Entry 8XZ3 (electron microscopy, 3.60 A resolution); this record covers chains A and K of the 34 polymer chains in the assembly.

Chain A:
Molecule: 23S rRNA
Organism: Mycolicibacterium smegmatis MC2 155
Sequence (3119 nucleotides; row label = number of the first residue in the row):
     2 AAGUGUUUAAGGGCGCAUGGUGGAUGCCUUGGCACUGGGAGCCGAUGAAG
    52 GACGUAGGAGGCUGCGAUAAGCCUCGGGGAGCUGUCAACCGAGCGUUGAU
   102 CCGAGGAUGUCCGAAUGGGGAAACCCGGCACGAGUGAUGUCGUGUCACCA
   152 GGCGCUGAAUAUAUAGGCGUCUGGGGGGAACGCGGGGAAGUGAAACAUCU
   202 CAGUACCCGUAGGAAGAGAAAACAAAAUGUGAUUCCGUGAGUAGUGGCGA
   252 GCGAAAGCGGAGGAUGGCUAAACCGUAUGCAUGUGAUACCGGGUAGGGGU
   302 UGUGUGUGCGGGGUUGUGGGACCUAUCUUUCCGGCUCUACCUGGCUGGAG
   352 GGCAGUGAGAAAAUGUUGUGGUUAGCGGAAAUGGCUUGGGAUGGCCUGCC
   402 GUAGACGGUGAGAGCCCGGUACGUGAAAACCCGACGUCUGUCUUGAUGGU
   452 GUUCCCGAGUAGCAGCGGGCCCGUGGAAUCUGCUGUGAAUCUGCCGGGAC
   502 CACCCGGUAAGCCUGAAUACUUCCCAGUGACCGAUAGCGGAUUAGUACCG
   552 UGAGGGAAUGGUGAAAAGUACCCCGGGAGGGGAGUGAAAGAGUACCUGAA
   602 ACCGUGCGCUUACAAUCCGUCAGAGCCCUCGACGUGUCGUGGGGUGAUGG
   652 CGUGCCUUUUGAAGAAUGAGCCUGCGAGUCAGGGACAUGUCGCGAGGUUA
   702 ACCCGGGUGGGGUAGCCGCAGCGAAAGCGAGUCUGAAUAGGGCGUAUCCA
   752 CACAAGAGUGUGUGGUGUAGUGGUGUGUUCUGGACCCGAAGCGGAGUGAU
   802 CUACCCAUGGCCAGGGUGAAGCGCGGGUAAGACCGCGUGGAGGCCCGAAC
   852 CCACUUAGGUUGAAGACUGAGGGGAUGAGCUGUGGGUAGGGGUGAAAGGC
   902 CAAUCAAACUCCGUGAUAGCUGGUUCUCCCCGAAAUGCAUUUAGGUGCAG
   952 CGUCGCAUGUUUCUUGCCGGAGGUAGAGCUACUGGAUGGCCGAUGGGCCC
  1002 CACAGGGUUACUGACGUCAGCCAAACUCCGAAUGCCGGUAAGUCCAAGAG
  1052 UGCGGCAGUGAGACGGCGGGGGAUAAGCUCCGUGCGUCGAGAGGGAAACA
  1102 GCCCAGAUCGCCGGCUAAGGCCCCUAAGCGUGUGCUAAGUGGAAAAGGAU
  1152 GUGCAGUCGCGAAGACAACCAGGAGGUUGGCUUAGAAGCAGCCACCCUUG
  1202 AAAGAGUGCGUAAUAGCUCACUGGUCAAGUGAUUGUGCGCCGAUAAUGUA
  1252 GCGGGGCUCAAGCACACCGCCGAAGCCGCGGCAGCCAACGUGUUGGCUGG
  1302 GUAGGGGAGCGUCCUGCAUCCGGUGAAGCCGCCGAGUGAUCGAGUGGUGG
  1352 AGGGUGUGGGAGUGAGAAUGCAGGCAUGAGUAGCGAUUAGGCAAGUGAGA
  1402 ACCUUGCCCGCCGAAAGACCAAGGGUUCCUGGGCCAGGCCAGUCCGCCCA
  1452 GGGUGAGUCGGGACCUAAGGCGAGGCCGACAGGCGUAGUCGAUGGACAAC
  1502 GGGUUGAUAUUCCCGUACCCGUGUAUGUGCGUCCAUGAUGAAUCAGCGGU
  1552 ACUAACCAUCCAAAACCACCGUGACCGCACCUUUCGGGGUGUGGCGUUGG
  1602 UGGGGCUGCAUGGGACCUUCGUUGGUAGUAGUCAAGCGAUGGGGUGACGC
  1652 AGGAAGGUAGCCGUACCGGUCAGUGGUAAUACCGGGGUAAGCCUGUAGGG
  1702 AGUCAGAUAGGUAAAUCCGUCUGGCAUAUAUCCUGAGAGGUGAUGCAUAG
  1752 CCGAGUGAGGCGAAUUCGGUGAUCCUAUGCUGCCGAGAAAAGCCUCUAGC
  1802 GAGGACAUACACGGCCCGUACCCCAAACCAACACAGGUGGUCAGGUAGAG
  1852 AAUACUAAGGCGUACGAGUGAACUAUGGUUAAGGAACUCGGCAAAAUGCC
  1902 CCCGUAACUUCGGGAGAAGGGGGACCCACAUGGCGUGUAAGCCUUUACGG
  1952 CCCAAGCGUGAGUGGGUGGCACAAACCAGUGAGAAGCGACUGUUUACUAA
  2002 AAACACAGGUCCGUGCGAAGUCGCAAGACGAUGUAUACGGACUGACGCCU
  2052 GCCCGGUGCUGGAAGGUUAAGAGGACCCGUUAACUCCCUUUGGGGGUGAA
  2102 GCGGAGAAUUUAAGCCCCAGUAAACGGCGGUGGUAACUAUAACCAUCCUA
  2152 AGGUAGCGAAAUUCCUUGUCGGGUAAGUUCCGACCUGCACGAAUGGCGUA
  2202 ACGACUUCUCAACUGUCUCAACCAUAGACUCGGCGAAAUUGCACUACGAG
  2252 UAAAGAUGCUCGUUACGCGCGGCAGGACGAAAAGACCCCGGGACCUUCAC
  2302 UACAACUUGGUAUUGGUGCUCGAUACGGUUUGUGUAGGAUAGGUGGGAGA
  2352 CUGUGAAGCUCACACGCCAGUGUGGGUGGAGUCGUUGUUGAAAUACCACU
  2402 CUGAUCGUAUUGGGCCUCUAACCUCGGACCGUAUAUCCGGUUCAGGGACA
  2452 GUGCCUGGUGGGUAGUUUAACUGGGGCGGUUGCCUCCUAAAAUGUAACGG
  2502 AGGCGCCCAAAGGUUCCCUCAACCUGGACGGCAAUCAGGUGUUGAGUGUA
  2552 AGUGCACAAGGGAGCUUGACUGCGAGACGGACAUGUCGAGCAGGGACGAA
  2602 AGUCGGGACUAGUGAUCCGGCACCUCUGAGUGGAAGGGGUGUCGCUCAAC
  2652 GGAUAAAAGGUACCCCGGGGAUAACAGGCUGAUCUUCCCCAAGAGUCCAU
  2702 AUCGACGGGAUGGUUUGGCACCUCGAUGUCGGCUCGUCGCAUCCUGGGGC
  2752 UGGAGCAGGUCCCAAGGGUUGGGCUGUUCGCCCAUUAAAGCGGCACGCGA
  2802 GCUGGGUUUAGAACGUCGUGAGACAGUUCGGUCUCUAUCCGCCGCGCGCG
  2852 UCAGAAGCUUGAGGAAACCUGUCCCUAGUACGAGAGGACCGGGACGGACG
  2902 AACCUCUGGUAUACCAGUUGUCCCACCAGGGGCACGGCUGGAUAGCCACG
  2952 UUCGGACAGGAUAACCGCUGAAAGCAUCUAAGCGGGAAACCUCUUCCAAG
  3002 ACCAGGCUUCUCACCCUCUAGGAGGGAUAAGGCCCCCCGCAGACCACGGG
  3052 AUUGAUAGACCAGACCUGGAAGCCUAGUAAUAGGUGCAGGGAACUGGCAC
  3102 UAACCGGCCGAAAACUUAC
Residues lining bound ligands: erythromycin a (ERY): U861, A2282, A2283, A2286, A2727, G2729, U2833, C2834, U2835

Chain K:
Protein: Large ribosomal subunit protein uL13
Organism: Mycolicibacterium smegmatis MC2 155
UniProt: A0QSP8 (RL13_MYCS2); residues 2-147 here = UniProt positions 2-147
Sequence (146 residues; numbered 2 to 147; the number before each row is that of its first residue):
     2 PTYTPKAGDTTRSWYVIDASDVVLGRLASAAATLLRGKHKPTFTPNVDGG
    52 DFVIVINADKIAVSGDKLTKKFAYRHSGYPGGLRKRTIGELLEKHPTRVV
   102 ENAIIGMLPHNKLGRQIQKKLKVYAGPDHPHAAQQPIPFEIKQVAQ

Interface between chain A and chain K:
Residue-residue contacts (90; chain A residue first):
  A3(A) - His132(K)  hydrogen bond to the sugar
  A3(A) - Gln135(K)  hydrogen bond to the base
  G4(A) - Trp15(K)  sugar contact
  G4(A) - His132(K)  phosphate contact
  G4(A) - Gln135(K)  hydrogen bond to the sugar
  U5(A) - Phe53(K)  phosphate contact
  A615(A) - Lys113(K)  phosphate contact
  A615(A) - Arg116(K)  salt bridge to the phosphate
  A616(A) - Lys113(K)  phosphate contact
  A616(A) - Arg116(K)  salt bridge to the phosphate
  A623(A) - Asn47(K)  base contact
  G624(A) - Thr5(K)  sugar contact
  G624(A) - Asn47(K)  sugar contact
  A625(A) - Pro6(K)  sugar contact
  A625(A) - Ala8(K)  phosphate contact
  G626(A) - Ala8(K)  phosphate contact
  A648(A) - Asn47(K)  base contact
  U649(A) - Asn47(K)  hydrogen bond to the base
  U649(A) - Lys113(K)  salt bridge to the phosphate
  U649(A) - Leu114(K)  sugar contact
  G650(A) - Pro46(K)  sugar contact
  G650(A) - Asn47(K)  sugar contact
  G650(A) - Asn112(K)  hydrogen bond to the phosphate
  G650(A) - Lys113(K)  hydrogen bond to the phosphate
  G650(A) - Leu114(K)  hydrogen bond to the phosphate
  G651(A) - Asn112(K)  hydrogen bond to the phosphate
  C1113(A) - Pro2(K)  base contact
  C1113(A) - Thr3(K)  hydrogen bond to the base
  C1123(A) - Ser30(K)  hydrogen bond to the sugar
  C1124(A) - Ser30(K)  sugar contact
  C1124(A) - Ala33(K)  sugar contact
  C1124(A) - Thr34(K)  sugar contact
  C1124(A) - Met108(K)  hydrogen bond to the sugar
  C1125(A) - Arg37(K)  salt bridge to the phosphate
  C1125(A) - Lys39(K)  salt bridge to the phosphate
  C1125(A) - Met108(K)  sugar contact
  U1126(A) - Arg37(K)  salt bridge to the phosphate
  A1127(A) - Lys39(K)  salt bridge to the phosphate
  G1129(A) - Gln147(K)  hydrogen bond to the base
  C1130(A) - Arg27(K)  hydrogen bond to the base
  C1130(A) - Ile142(K)  base contact
  C1130(A) - Lys143(K)  base contact
  C1130(A) - Gln144(K)  base contact
  G1131(A) - Gln144(K)  hydrogen bond to the phosphate
  G1131(A) - Gln147(K)  sugar contact
  G1140(A) - Lys68(K)  hydrogen bond to the base
  G1249(A) - His77(K)  stacking on the base
  G1249(A) - Pro81(K)  phosphate contact
  G1249(A) - Gly82(K)  hydrogen bond to the phosphate
  G1249(A) - Leu84(K)  sugar contact
  U1250(A) - Tyr75(K)  sugar contact
  U1250(A) - Leu84(K)  base contact
  G1255(A) - Gly107(K)  hydrogen bond to the base
  G1256(A) - Asn103(K)  sugar contact
  G1256(A) - Ala104(K)  hydrogen bond to the sugar
  G1256(A) - Gly107(K)  hydrogen bond to the sugar
  G1256(A) - Met108(K)  hydrogen bond to the base
  G1257(A) - Gly26(K)  hydrogen bond to the phosphate
  G1257(A) - Lys72(K)  salt bridge to the phosphate
  G1257(A) - Ala104(K)  phosphate contact
  C1258(A) - Val24(K)  phosphate contact
  C1258(A) - Leu25(K)  phosphate contact
  C1258(A) - Gly26(K)  hydrogen bond to the phosphate
  C1258(A) - Lys68(K)  salt bridge to the phosphate
  U1259(A) - Val24(K)  phosphate contact
  U1259(A) - Ser65(K)  hydrogen bond to the phosphate
  U1259(A) - Lys68(K)  salt bridge to the phosphate
  C1260(A) - Asp22(K)  hydrogen bond to the base
  C1260(A) - Val24(K)  base contact
  C1260(A) - Arg27(K)  hydrogen bond to the sugar
  C1260(A) - Ser65(K)  phosphate contact
  A1262(A) - Gly26(K)  hydrogen bond to the base
  A1262(A) - Arg27(K)  base contact
  G2263(A) - His111(K)  salt bridge to the phosphate
  U2264(A) - His111(K)  salt bridge to the phosphate
  U2738(A) - Pro81(K)  phosphate contact
  C2739(A) - Pro81(K)  phosphate contact
  C2739(A) - Gly82(K)  phosphate contact
  A2863(A) - Arg99(K)  sugar contact
  G2864(A) - Arg76(K)  sugar contact
  G2864(A) - Arg87(K)  salt bridge to the phosphate
  G2865(A) - Ser78(K)  hydrogen bond to the phosphate
  G2865(A) - Arg85(K)  phosphate contact
  A2866(A) - Ser78(K)  hydrogen bond to the phosphate
  A2866(A) - Tyr80(K)  sugar contact
  A2866(A) - Arg85(K)  salt bridge to the phosphate
  C2992(A) - Arg85(K)  salt bridge to the phosphate
  C3004(A) - Glu102(K)  hydrogen bond to the base
  C3004(A) - Lys120(K)  salt bridge to the phosphate
  U3118(A) - Ala134(K)  hydrogen bond to the sugar
Other interface residues (no listed pair), chain A (48 interface residues in all): A2, C614, U2265, C3003, A3119
Other interface residues (no listed pair), chain K (62 interface residues in all): Lys7, Gly66, Lys71, Gly83, Lys95, His96, Leu109, Pro110, Lys123, Pro131, Gln136

Overview:
48 residues of chain A and 62 residues of chain K are in contact; the contacts include 30 hydrogen bonds, 16
salt bridges and 1 aromatic stacking contact. Polar pairs include A3(A)-Gln135(K), U649(A)-Asn47(K) and
C1113(A)-Thr3(K). Ligands of chain A: erythromycin a.
Here chain A is 23S rRNA and chain K is Large ribosomal subunit protein uL13, both from Mycolicibacterium
smegmatis MC2 155. Entry 8XZ3 (Mycobacterium smegmatis 50S ribosomal subunit with Erythromycin) was determined
by electron microscopy, deposited together with 8KAB.
